7EWB - chain A; structure by X-ray diffraction, 1.99 A resolution.

[Chain A]
Name: Isoform 2B of GTPase KRas
Organism: Homo sapiens
Notes: EC 3.6.5.2
Reference sequence: P01116 (RASK_HUMAN), isoform P01116-2; residues 1-169 here = UniProt positions 1-169
Amino-acid sequence (170 residues; numbered 0 to 169; the number before each row is that of its first residue; numbering starts at 0):
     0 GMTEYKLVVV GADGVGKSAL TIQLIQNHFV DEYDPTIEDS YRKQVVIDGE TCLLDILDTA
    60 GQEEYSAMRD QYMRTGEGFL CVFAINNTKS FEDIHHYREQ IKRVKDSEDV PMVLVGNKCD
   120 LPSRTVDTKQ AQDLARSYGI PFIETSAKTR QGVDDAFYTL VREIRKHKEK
Not modelled in the structure: 169
Sequence notes: expression tag (0); engineered mutation D12 (Gly in P01116)
Metal / ion sites: Mg2+: S17 (together with GDP)
Residues lining bound ligands:
  - 05I (4-[(1S,5R)-3,8-diazabicyclo[3.2.1]octan-3-yl]-7-(8-methylnaphthalen-1-yl)-2-[[(2S)-1-methylpyrrolidin-2-yl]methoxy]-6,8-dihydro-5H-pyrido[3,4-d]pyrimidine): V9, G10, A11, D12, A59, G60, Q61, E62, E63, Y64, R68, D69, M72, D92, H95, Y96, Q99, I100, R102, V103
  - GDP (guanosine-5'-diphosphate): A11, D12, G13, V14, G15, K16, S17, A18, F28, V29, D30, Y32, N116, K117, D119, L120, S145, A146, K147
Swiss-Prot annotation at these positions:
  - motif: Y32 to Y40 (Effector region)
  - binding site (GTP): G10, A11, G13 to A18, V29 to T35, A59, G60, N116 to D119
  - modified residue: M1 (N-acetylmethionine), T2 (N-acetylthreonine), K104 (N6-acetyllysine)
  - glycosylation: T35 (Microbial infection: O-linked (Glc) threonine)
  - natural variant: K5 (K5E: In NS3; K5N: In GASC), G10 (G10GG: In AML), D12 (G12D: In GASC, JMML and SFM; this construct carries the variant), G13 (G13D: In GASC, JMML and OES; G13R: In pylocytic astrocytoma), V14 (V14I: In NS3), L19 (L19F: In OES), Q22 (Q22E: In CFC2; Q22R: In NS3), P34 (P34L: In NS3; P34Q: In NS3; P34R: In CFC2), I36 (I36M: In NS3), T58 (T58I: In NS3), A59 (A59T: In GASC), G60 (G60R: In CFC2; G60S: In NS3), 8 further natural variant entries in UniProt
  - mutagenesis: D38 (D38A: Decreased interaction with MAPKAP1/SIN1), Y40 (Y40A: Decreased interaction with MAPKAP1/SIN1), Q61 (Q61L: Promotes GTP binding)
From the paper describing this entry:
  - binding site for 05I: D12

[Summary]
Bound to chain A: GDP and compound 05I. Curated annotation (UniProt) lists 21 GTP-binding residues and 3
mutagenesis sites. The paper reports a binding site for 05I at D12.
Chain A is Isoform 2B of GTPase KRas (Homo sapiens); the structure, GDP-bound KRAS G12D in complex with
TH-Z835, was determined by X-ray diffraction together with 7EW9 and 7EWA from the same study.
